7PBT - chains D and E of the 9 polymer chains in the assembly; structure by electron microscopy, 3.30 A resolution.

# Chain D (and E)
Protein: Holliday junction ATP-dependent DNA helicase RuvB
Organism: Streptococcus thermophilus
Notes: EC 3.6.4.12; chain E of this document is another copy of the same molecule, construct and numbering; everything in this record applies to it too
UniProtKB: A0A2U2MES7 (A0A2U2MES7_STRTR); numbering as in UniProt (aligned over 19-333)
Sequence (315 residues; row label = number of the first residue in the row):
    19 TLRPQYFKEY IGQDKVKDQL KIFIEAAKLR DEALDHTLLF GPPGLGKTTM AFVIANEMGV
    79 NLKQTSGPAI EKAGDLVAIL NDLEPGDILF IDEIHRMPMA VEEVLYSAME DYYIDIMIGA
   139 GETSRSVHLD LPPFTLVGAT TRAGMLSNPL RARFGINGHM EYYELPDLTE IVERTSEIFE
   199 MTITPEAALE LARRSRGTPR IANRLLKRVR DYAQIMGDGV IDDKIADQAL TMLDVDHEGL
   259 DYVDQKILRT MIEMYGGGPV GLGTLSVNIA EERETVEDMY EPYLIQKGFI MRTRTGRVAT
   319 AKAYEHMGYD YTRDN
Not modelled in the structure: 332-333 (chain E: 331-333)
Residues lining bound ligands: ADP (adenosine-5'-diphosphate): Leu20, Arg21, Tyr28, Ile29, Gly62, Leu63, Gly64, Lys65, Thr66, Thr67, Tyr181, Ile189, Pro217, Arg218, Asn221

# How chain D and chain E interact
Contacting residue pairs - 37 pairs, chain D then chain E:
  Lys33(D) with Asp252(E), salt bridge
  Gln37(D) with Met250(E), hydrogen bond (side chain-backbone); Leu251(E)
  Ile40(D) with Ile233(E); Met234(E), hydrophobic
  Phe41(D) with Arg226(E)
  Glu43(D) with Ile233(E)
  Ala44(D) with Asp229(E); Ile233(E)
  Arg48(D) with Arg228(E); Asp229(E), salt bridge; Gln232(E), hydrogen bond
  Asp53(D) with Arg226(E), salt bridge
  Met117(D) with Ala87(E), hydrophobic
  Arg160(D) with Glu290(E), salt bridge
  Gly162(D) with Thr293(E), hydrogen bond (backbone-side chain)
  Asn166(D) with Pro61(E)
  Arg169(D) with Arg222(E), hydrogen bond (backbone-side chain); Met297(E)
  Ala170(D) with Arg222(E), hydrogen bond (backbone-side chain)
  Phe172(D) with Arg222(E), hydrogen bond (backbone-side chain)
  Gly173(D) with Arg222(E); Arg226(E), hydrogen bond (backbone-side chain)
  Ile174(D) with Arg226(E)
  His177(D) with Tyr260(E); Val261(E)
  Glu179(D) with Tyr260(E), hydrogen bond
  Ile303(D) with Thr282(E); Val285(E), hydrophobic; Asn286(E), hydrogen bond (backbone-side chain)
  Gln304(D) with Met272(E); Val285(E); Asn286(E)
  Met309(D) with Tyr273(E), hydrophobic; Pro277(E); Thr282(E)
  Arg310(D) with Thr282(E), hydrogen bond (backbone-side chain)
Interface residues without a listed pair, chain D (26 interface residues in all): Leu47, Pro60, Pro300
Interface residues without a listed pair, chain E (28 interface residues in all): Pro86, Arg218, Tyr230, Val278, Ala288

# Summary
The interface between chain D and chain E involves 26 residues on one side and 28 on the other, with 10
hydrogen bonds and 4 salt bridges. Polar pairs include Lys33(D)-Asp252(E), Arg48(D)-Asp229(E) and
Asp53(D)-Arg226(E). Chain D binds ADP.
Chain D and chain E are both Holliday junction ATP-dependent DNA helicase RuvB (Streptococcus thermophilus);
the structure, RuvAB branch migration motor complexed to the Holliday junction - RuvB AAA+ state s1 [t1
dataset], was determined by electron microscopy together with 7PBL, 7PBM, 7PBN, 7PBO, 7PBP, 7PBQ and 3 further
entries from the same study.
